6UCL - chain A; structure by X-ray diffraction, 2.21 A resolution.

Chain A:
Name: Protein fosB
From: Homo sapiens
Reference sequence: P53539 (FOSB_HUMAN); residues 153-219 here = UniProt positions 153-219
Chain sequence (68 residues; row label = number of the first residue in the row):
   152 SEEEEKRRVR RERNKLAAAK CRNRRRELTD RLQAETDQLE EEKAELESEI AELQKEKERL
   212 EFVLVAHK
Disordered / not traced: 152-157, 218-219
Cystine bridges: Cys-172 forms a disulfide with the same residue of a neighbouring copy of this chain
Sequence notes: expression tag (152)
Curated features (UniProtKB/Swiss-Prot):
  - region: Lys-157 to Arg-182 (Basic motif), Leu-183 to Leu-211 (Leucine-zipper)
Reported in the primary citation:
  - self-association interface (contacts with another copy of this molecule); pairs are residue here / residue on that copy: Cys-172/Cys-172 (disulfide), Leu-197, Leu-204

Overview:
The paper reports a self-association interface involving Cys-172, Leu-197 and Leu-204.
Chain A is Protein fosB (Homo sapiens); the structure, Transcription factor deltaFosB bZIP domain
self-assembly, type-I crystal, was determined by X-ray diffraction together with 6UCI and 6UCM from the same
study.
